7OH9 - chains D and J of the 13 polymer chains in the assembly; structure by electron microscopy, 3.00 A resolution.

== Chain D ==
Name: Histone H2B 1.1
Source organism: Xenopus laevis
UniProt: P02281 (H2B11_XENLA); residues 1-122 here correspond to UniProt positions 5-126 (UniProt number = residue number + 4)
Chain sequence (122 residues; row label = number of the first residue in the row):
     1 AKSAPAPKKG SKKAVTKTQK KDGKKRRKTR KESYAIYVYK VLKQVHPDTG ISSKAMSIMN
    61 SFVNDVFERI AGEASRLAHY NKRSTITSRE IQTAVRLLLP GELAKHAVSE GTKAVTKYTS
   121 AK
Unresolved in the structure: 1-25
Sequence notes: conflict Thr29 (Ser33 in P02281)
Swiss-Prot annotation at these positions:
  - modified residue: Lys2 (N6-acetyllysine), Lys9 (N6-acetyllysine), Ser11 (Phosphoserine), Lys12 (N6-acetyllysine), Lys17 (N6-acetyllysine)
  - glycosylation: Ser109 (O-linked (GlcNAc) serine)
  - cross-link: Lys117 (Glycyl lysine isopeptide (Lys-Gly) (interchain with G-Cter in ubiquitin))

== Chain J ==
Molecule: 145-nt DNA strand
Source organism: synthetic construct
Sequence (145 nucleotides; each row starts with the number of its first residue; numbers below 1 keep their minus sign (DA-72 is residue -72)):
   -72 ATCGATGTAT ATATCTGACA CGTGCCTGGA GACTAGGGAG TAATCCCCTT GGCGGTTAAA
   -12 ACGCGGGGGA CAGCGCGTAC GTGCGTTTAA GCGGTGCTAG AGCTGTCTAC GACCAATTGA
    48 GCGGCCTCGG CACCGGGATT CTGAT

== Interface between chain D and chain J ==
Residue-residue contacts (16):
  Arg26(D) - DT-29(J)  base contact
  Arg26(D) - DC-28(J)  sugar contact
  Arg26(D) - DC-27(J)  sugar contact
  Arg27(D) - DG50(J)  hydrogen bond to the phosphate
  Arg27(D) - DG51(J)  sugar contact
  Lys28(D) - DG50(J)  sugar contact
  Lys28(D) - DG51(J)  salt bridge to the phosphate
  Thr29(D) - DG50(J)  phosphate contact
  Arg30(D) - DC49(J)  sugar contact
  Arg30(D) - DG50(J)  phosphate contact
  Lys31(D) - DC49(J)  phosphate contact
  Lys31(D) - DG50(J)  hydrogen bond to the phosphate
  Ser33(D) - DC49(J)  phosphate contact
  Ile36(D) - DG48(J)  phosphate contact
  Ile36(D) - DC49(J)  phosphate contact
  Tyr37(D) - DG48(J)  hydrogen bond to the phosphate
Also at the interface, not in a pair above, chain D (11 interface residues in all): Glu32, Thr85
Also at the interface, not in a pair above, chain J (8 interface residues in all): DG38

== Summary ==
The interface between chain D and chain J involves 11 residues on one side and 8 on the other; the contacts
include 3 hydrogen bonds and 1 salt bridge. Among the polar pairs are Arg27(D)-DG50(J), Lys31(D)-DG50(J) and
Tyr37(D)-DG48(J).
Chain D is Histone H2B 1.1 (Xenopus laevis) and chain J is a 145-nt DNA strand (synthetic construct); the
structure, Nucleosome with TBP and TFIIA bound at SHL -6, was determined by electron microscopy (same
publication as 7OHA, 7OHB and 7OHC).
